7V9C - chains I and K of the 18 polymer chains in the assembly; structure by electron microscopy, 4.50 A resolution (low resolution: residue-level contacts below are approximate; hydrogen-bond / salt-bridge calls are withheld).

== Chain I ==
Molecule: 275-nt DNA strand
Source organism: Homo sapiens
Sequence (275 nucleotides; row label = number of the first residue in the row):
     1 GGGTTAGGGTTAGGGTTAGGGTTAGGGTTAGGGTTAGGGTTAGGGTTAGG
    51 GTTAGGGTTAGGGTTAGGGTTAGGGTTAGGGTTAGGGTTAGGGTTAGGGT
   101 TAGGGTTAGGGTTAGGGTTAGGGTTAGGGTTAGGGTTAGGGTTAGGGTTA
   151 GGGTTAGGGTTAGGGTTAGGGTTAGGGTTAGGGTTAGGGTTAGGGTTAGG
   201 GTTAGGGTTAGGGTTAGGGTTAGGGTTAGGGTTAGGGTTAGGGTTAGGGT
   251 TAGGGTTAGGGTTAGGGTTAGGGTT
Disordered / not traced: 274-275

== Chain K ==
Molecule: Histone H3.1
Source organism: Homo sapiens
UniProtKB: P68431 (H31_HUMAN); residues 0-135 here correspond to UniProt positions 1-136 (UniProt number = residue number + 1)
Chain sequence (136 residues; numbered 0 to 135; the number before each row is that of its first residue; numbering starts at 0):
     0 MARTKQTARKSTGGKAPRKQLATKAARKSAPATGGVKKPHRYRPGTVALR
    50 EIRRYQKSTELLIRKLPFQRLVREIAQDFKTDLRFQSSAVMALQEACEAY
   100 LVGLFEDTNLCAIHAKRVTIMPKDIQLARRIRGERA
Disordered / not traced: 0-39, 135
Curated features (UniProtKB/Swiss-Prot):
  - modified residue: Arg-2 (Asymmetric dimethylarginine), Thr-3 (Phosphothreonine), Lys-4 (Allysine), Gln-5 (5-glutamyl dopamine), Thr-6 (Phosphothreonine), Arg-8 (Citrulline), Lys-9 (N6,N6,N6-trimethyllysine), Ser-10 (ADP-ribosylserine), Thr-11 (Phosphothreonine), Lys-14 (N6-(2-hydroxyisobutyryl)lysine), Arg-17 (Asymmetric dimethylarginine), Lys-18 (N6-(2-hydroxyisobutyryl)lysine), Lys-23 (N6-(2-hydroxyisobutyryl)lysine), Arg-26 (Citrulline), Lys-27 (N6,N6,N6-trimethyllysine), Ser-28 (ADP-ribosylserine), Lys-36 (N6,N6,N6-trimethyllysine), Lys-37 (N6-methyllysine), Tyr-41 (Phosphotyrosine), Lys-56 (N6,N6,N6-trimethyllysine) and 8 more in UniProt
  - lipidation: Lys-18 (N6-decanoyllysine)

== Chain I / chain K interface ==
Contacting residue pairs (10):
  DA60(I) / Arg-83(K)
  DA60(I) / Phe-84(K)
  DA60(I) / Gln-85(K)
  DG61(I) / Arg-72(K)
  DG61(I) / Arg-83(K)
  DA78(I) / Arg-42(K)
  DG80(I) / Arg-116(K)
  DG80(I) / Val-117(K)
  DG80(I) / Thr-118(K)
  DG81(I) / Arg-116(K)
Other interface residues (no listed pair), chain K (10 interface residues in all): Pro-43, Leu-82

== In short ==
The interface between chain I and chain K involves 5 residues on one side and 10 on the other.
Chain I is a 275-nt DNA strand and chain K is Histone H3.1, both from Homo sapiens; the structure, Telomeric
Dinucleosome in open state, was determined by electron microscopy together with 7V90, 7V96, 7V9J, 7V9K, 7V9S
and 7VA4 from the same study.
